Entry 6REB (electron microscopy, 3.20 A resolution); this record covers chains D and E of the 31 polymer chains in the assembly.

Chain D (and E):
Molecule: Mitochondrial ATP synthase subunit c
From: Polytomella sp. Pringsheim 198.80
Notes: chain E of this document is another copy of the same molecule, construct and numbering; everything in this record applies to it too
UniProt: D7P7X5 (D7P7X5_9CHLO); numbering as in UniProt (aligned over 1-127)
Chain sequence (127 residues; each row starts with the number of its first residue):
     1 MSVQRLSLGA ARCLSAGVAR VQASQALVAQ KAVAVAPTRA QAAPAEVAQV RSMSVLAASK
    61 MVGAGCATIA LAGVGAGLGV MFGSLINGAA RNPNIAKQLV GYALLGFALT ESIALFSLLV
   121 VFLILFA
Not modelled in the structure: 1-53

Chain D / chain E interface:
Contacting residue pairs (76):
  Ser54(D) - Val55(E)
  Ser54(D) - Leu56(E)
  Ala57(D) - Leu56(E)  hydrophobic
  Ala58(D) - Val55(E)
  Ala58(D) - Leu56(E)  hydrophobic
  Ala58(D) - Ser59(E)  hydrogen bond (backbone-side chain)
  Met61(D) - Ser59(E)
  Met61(D) - Lys60(E)
  Met61(D) - Gly63(E)
  Met61(D) - Ile124(E)
  Val62(D) - Ser59(E)
  Val62(D) - Val62(E)  hydrophobic
  Ala64(D) - Ile124(E)  hydrophobic
  Gly65(D) - Gly63(E)
  Gly65(D) - Cys66(E)
  Gly65(D) - Ala67(E)  hydrogen bond (backbone-backbone)
  Gly65(D) - Ile124(E)
  Thr68(D) - Ala67(E)
  Thr68(D) - Ala70(E)
  Thr68(D) - Val120(E)
  Ile69(D) - Cys66(E)
  Leu71(D) - Ala70(E)  hydrophobic
  Leu71(D) - Val74(E)
  Leu71(D) - Ile113(E)  hydrophobic
  Leu71(D) - Phe116(E)  hydrophobic
  Leu71(D) - Ser117(E)
  Ala72(D) - Ala70(E)
  Ala72(D) - Gly73(E)
  Val74(D) - Ile113(E)  hydrophobic
  Gly75(D) - Gly73(E)
  Gly75(D) - Val74(E)
  Gly75(D) - Gly77(E)
  Gly75(D) - Thr110(E)
  Gly75(D) - Ile113(E)
  Ala76(D) - Gly73(E)  hydrogen bond (backbone-backbone)
  Ala76(D) - Gly77(E)
  Leu78(D) - Leu109(E)
  Leu78(D) - Ile113(E)  hydrophobic
  Gly79(D) - Gly77(E)
  Gly79(D) - Val80(E)
  Gly79(D) - Met81(E)
  Val80(D) - Val80(E)  hydrophobic
  Phe82(D) - Met81(E)  hydrophobic
  Phe82(D) - Gly106(E)
  Phe82(D) - Leu109(E)  hydrophobic
  Phe82(D) - Thr110(E)
  Gly83(D) - Met81(E)
  Gly83(D) - Ser84(E)
  Ile86(D) - Met81(E)
  Ile86(D) - Ser84(E)
  Ile86(D) - Leu85(E)  hydrophobic
  Ile86(D) - Leu99(E)
  Ile86(D) - Tyr102(E)  hydrophobic
  Ile86(D) - Ala103(E)  hydrophobic
  Asn87(D) - Ser84(E)
  Asn87(D) - Asn87(E)  hydrogen bond
  Asn87(D) - Gly88(E)
  Ala89(D) - Ile95(E)
  Ala89(D) - Tyr102(E)  hydrophobic
  Ala90(D) - Gly88(E)
  Ala90(D) - Asn92(E)  hydrogen bond (backbone-side chain)
  Ala90(D) - Ile95(E)  hydrophobic
  Ala90(D) - Leu99(E)
  Pro93(D) - Asn92(E)
  Pro93(D) - Ile95(E)  hydrophobic
  Ala96(D) - Gln98(E)
  Ala96(D) - Tyr102(E)
  Val100(D) - Tyr102(E)  hydrophobic
  Phe107(D) - Leu109(E)
  Glu111(D) - Ile113(E)
  Glu111(D) - Phe116(E)
  Leu118(D) - Val120(E)  hydrophobic
  Val121(D) - Val120(E)  hydrophobic
  Phe122(D) - Leu123(E)  hydrophobic
  Leu125(D) - Leu123(E)  hydrophobic
  Phe126(D) - Leu123(E)  hydrophobic
Other interface residues (no listed pair), chain D (38 interface residues in all): Ser59, Cys66, Leu85, Leu104, Leu115
Other interface residues (no listed pair), chain E (37 interface residues in all): Ile69, Leu105, Ser112, Ala127

In short:
The interface between chain D and chain E involves 38 residues on one side and 37 on the other; the contacts
include 5 hydrogen bonds. Among the polar pairs are Ala58(D)-Ser59(E), Asn87(D)-Asn87(E) and
Ala90(D)-Asn92(E).
Both chains are Mitochondrial ATP synthase subunit c (Polytomella sp. Pringsheim 198.80). Entry 6REB (Cryo-EM
structure of Polytomella F-ATP synthase, Rotary substate 3A, composite map) was determined by electron
microscopy (same publication as 6RD4, 6RD5, 6RD6, 6RD7, 6RD8, 6RD9 and 46 further entries).
